Entry 8IZL (electron microscopy, 2.93 A resolution); this record covers chains B and C of the 5 polymer chains in the assembly.

[Chain B (and C)]
Molecule: Phosphoprotein
From: Mumps orthorubulavirus
Notes: chain C of this document is another copy of the same molecule, construct and numbering; everything in this record applies to it too
UniProt: Q9J4L6 (Q9J4L6_MUMPJ); residue numbers follow UniProt; this construct covers 1-391
Chain sequence (391 residues; numbered 1 to 391; the number before each row is that of its first residue):
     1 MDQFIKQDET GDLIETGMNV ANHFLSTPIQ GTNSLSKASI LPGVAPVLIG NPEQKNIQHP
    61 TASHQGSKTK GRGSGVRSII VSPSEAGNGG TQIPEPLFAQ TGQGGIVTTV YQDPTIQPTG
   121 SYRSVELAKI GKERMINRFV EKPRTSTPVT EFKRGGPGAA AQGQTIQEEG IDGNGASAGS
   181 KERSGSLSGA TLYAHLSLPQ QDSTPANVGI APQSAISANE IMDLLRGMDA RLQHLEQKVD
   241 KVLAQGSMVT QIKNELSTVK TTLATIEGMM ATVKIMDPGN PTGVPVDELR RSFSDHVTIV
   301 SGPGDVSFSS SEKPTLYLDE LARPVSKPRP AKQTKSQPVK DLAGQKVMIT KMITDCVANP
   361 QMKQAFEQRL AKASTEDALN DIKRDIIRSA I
Unresolved in the structure: 1-217, 287-391 (chain C: 1-213, 305-391)

[Interface between chain B and chain C]
Contacting residue pairs (48):
  M228(B) - L225(C)  hydrophobic
  M228(B) - M228(C)  hydrophobic
  R231(B) - L232(C)
  L232(B) - L232(C)  hydrophobic
  K238(B) - V239(C)
  Q245(B) - L243(C)
  Q245(B) - G246(C)  hydrogen bond (side chain-backbone)
  M248(B) - G246(C)
  M248(B) - V249(C)
  M248(B) - T250(C)  hydrogen bond (side chain-backbone)
  Q251(B) - K253(C)  hydrogen bond
  I252(B) - K253(C)
  E255(B) - L256(C)
  E255(B) - S257(C)  hydrogen bond (side chain-backbone)
  E255(B) - K260(C)
  L256(B) - L256(C)  hydrophobic
  V259(B) - L263(C)
  T262(B) - L263(C)
  T262(B) - E267(C)  hydrogen bond
  L263(B) - L263(C)
  T265(B) - E267(C)
  I266(B) - L263(C)  hydrophobic
  I266(B) - I266(C)
  I266(B) - E267(C)
  I266(B) - M270(C)  hydrophobic
  M269(B) - M270(C)  hydrophobic
  M269(B) - A271(C)  hydrophobic
  M270(B) - M270(C)  hydrophobic
  A271(B) - S301(C)
  A271(B) - G302(C)
  K274(B) - I299(C)
  I275(B) - I299(C)  hydrophobic
  I275(B) - S301(C)
  G279(B) - S292(C)
  G279(B) - F293(C)  hydrogen bond (backbone-backbone)
  N280(B) - F293(C)
  P281(B) - F293(C)
  P281(B) - D295(C)
  P281(B) - H296(C)
  P281(B) - V297(C)  hydrogen bond (backbone-backbone)
  T282(B) - V297(C)
  T282(B) - I299(C)
  G283(B) - V297(C)  hydrogen bond (backbone-backbone)
  G283(B) - T298(C)
  G283(B) - I299(C)  hydrogen bond (backbone-backbone)
  V284(B) - T298(C)
  P285(B) - T298(C)
  P285(B) - V300(C)  hydrophobic
Interface residues without a listed pair, chain B (32 interface residues in all): I221, V242, V249, V273, M276
Interface residues without a listed pair, chain C (32 interface residues in all): I221, V242, I252, A264, I275

[In short]
Chain B and chain C each contribute 32 residues to their interface; the contacts include 9 hydrogen bonds.
Polar pairs include Q245(B)-G246(C), M248(B)-T250(C) and Q251(B)-K253(C).
Chain B and chain C are both Phosphoprotein (Mumps orthorubulavirus); the structure, Structure of the Mumps
Virus L Protein Bound by Phosphoprotein Tetramer, was determined by electron microscopy, deposited together
with 8X01 and 8YXM.
